Entry 7QWM (electron microscopy, 2.76 A resolution); this record covers chains A and C of the 3 polymer chains in the assembly.

== Chain A (and C) ==
Name: Transmembrane protein 106B
From: Homo sapiens
Notes: chain C of this document is another copy of the same molecule, construct and numbering; everything in this record applies to it too
UniProtKB: Q9NUM4 (T106B_HUMAN); residues 1-274 here = UniProt positions 1-274
Chain sequence (274 residues; each row starts with the number of its first residue):
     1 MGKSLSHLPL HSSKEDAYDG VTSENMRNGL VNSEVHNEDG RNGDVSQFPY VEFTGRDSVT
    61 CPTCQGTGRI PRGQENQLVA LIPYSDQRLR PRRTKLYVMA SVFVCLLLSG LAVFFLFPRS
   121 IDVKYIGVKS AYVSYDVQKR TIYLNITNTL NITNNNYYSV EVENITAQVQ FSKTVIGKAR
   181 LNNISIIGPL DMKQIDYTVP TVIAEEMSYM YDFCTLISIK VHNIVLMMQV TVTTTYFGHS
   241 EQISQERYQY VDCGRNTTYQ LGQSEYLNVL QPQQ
Disordered / not traced: 1-119, 255-274
Sequence notes: variant Ser-185 (Thr in Q9NUM4)
Swiss-Prot annotation at these positions:
  - modified residue: Ser-33 (Phosphoserine)
  - lipidation: Gly-2 (N-myristoyl glycine)
  - glycosylation (N-linked (GlcNAc...) asparagine): Asn-145, Asn-151, Asn-164, Asn-183, Asn-256
  - natural variant: Ser-185 (T185S: this construct carries the variant), Asp-252 (D252N: In HLD16)
  - mutagenesis: Met-210 to Phe-213 (Highly decreased number of infected cells by SARS-CoV-2. No effect on infection with HCoV-229E), Met-210 (M210A: Decreased number of infected cells by SARS-CoV-2. No effect on infection with HCoV-229E), Phe-213 (F213A: Decreased number of infected cells by SARS-CoV-2. No effect on infection with HCoV-229E)
Disulfide bonds: Cys-214/Cys-253
Reported in the primary citation:
  - post-translational modification sites: Asn-145, Asn-151, Asn-164, Lys-178, Asn-183
  - contacts within the chain: Glu-206/Lys-220
  - conformationally variable residues: Pro-189
  - self-association interface (contacts with another copy of this molecule); pairs are residue here / residue on that copy: Ser-120/Glu-161, Ser-120/His-239

== Interface between chain A and chain C ==
Residue-residue contacts (9):
  Ser-120(A) / Glu-241(C)  hydrogen bond
  Val-123(A) / Ile-243(C)  hydrophobic
  Val-123(A) / Gln-245(C)
  Lys-124(A) / Gln-245(C)
  Tyr-125(A) / Gln-245(C)  hydrogen bond (backbone-side chain)
  Tyr-125(A) / Glu-246(C)
  Tyr-125(A) / Tyr-248(C)
  Gly-127(A) / Tyr-248(C)
  Gln-194(A) / Met-228(C)
Also at the interface, not in a pair above, chain A (7 interface residues in all): Val-128
Also at the interface, not in a pair above, chain C (8 interface residues in all): His-239, Arg-247

== In short ==
Chain A and chain C form an interface of 7 and 8 residues respectively; the contacts include 2 hydrogen bonds.
Among the polar pairs are Ser-120(A)/Glu-241(C) and Tyr-125(A)/Gln-245(C). From UniProt: 4 mutagenesis sites
on chain A. The paper reports modification sites Asn-145(A), Asn-151(A) and Asn-164(A) among others;
conformational variability at Pro-189(A).
Chain A and chain C are both Transmembrane protein 106B (Homo sapiens); the structure, TMEM106B filaments with
Fold III from Multiple system atrophy (case 17), was determined by electron microscopy together with 7QVC,
7QVF, 7QWG and 7QWL from the same study.
